PDB entry 3W8M | X-ray diffraction, 1.46 A resolution | chain A

[Chain A]
Name: Heme acquisition protein HasAp
From: Pseudomonas aeruginosa
Reference sequence: G3XD33 (G3XD33_PSEAE); numbering as in UniProt (aligned over 1-184)
Sequence (186 residues; numbered -1 to 184; the number before each row is that of its first residue; numbers below 1 keep their minus sign (Gly-1 is residue -1)):
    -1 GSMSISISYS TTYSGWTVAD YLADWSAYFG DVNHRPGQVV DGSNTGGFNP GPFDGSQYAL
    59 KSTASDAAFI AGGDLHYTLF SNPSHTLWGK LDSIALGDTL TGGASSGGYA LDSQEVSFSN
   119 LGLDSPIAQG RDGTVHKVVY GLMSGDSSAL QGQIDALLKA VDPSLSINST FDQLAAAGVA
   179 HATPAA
Unresolved in the structure: -1 to 0
Differences from the reference sequence: expression tag (-1 to 0)
Bound ions: salophen iron chelate Fe: His32, Tyr75
Residues lining bound ligands: salophen iron chelate (YOM; 2,2'-[1,2-phenylenebis(nitrilomethylidyne)]bis[phenolato]](2-)-N,n',O,o']-iron): His32, Arg33, Pro34, Val37, Asp39, Thr43, Phe46, Phe51, Tyr56, Tyr75, Leu77, His83, Leu85, Arg129, His134, Val137, Tyr138, Met141

[In short]
Bound to chain A: salophen iron chelate. His32 and Tyr75 coordinate a salophen iron chelate Fe ion.
Chain A is Heme acquisition protein HasAp (Pseudomonas aeruginosa); the structure, Crystal Structure of HasAp
with Iron Salophen, was determined by X-ray diffraction (same publication as 3WAH).
